Entry 5K5H (X-ray diffraction, 3.11 A resolution); this record covers chains A and C of the 3 polymer chains in the assembly.

# Chain A
Protein: Transcriptional repressor CTCF
From: Homo sapiens
Reference sequence: P49711 (CTCF_HUMAN); residue numbers follow UniProt; this construct covers 348-464
Chain sequence (122 residues; row label = number of the first residue in the row):
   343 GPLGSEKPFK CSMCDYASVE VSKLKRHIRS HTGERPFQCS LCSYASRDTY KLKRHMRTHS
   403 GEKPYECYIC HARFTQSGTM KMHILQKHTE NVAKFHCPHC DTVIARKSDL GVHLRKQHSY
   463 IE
Disordered / not traced: 343-349, 461-464
Differences from the reference sequence: expression tag (343-347)
Bound ions: Zn2+ site 1: Cys353, Cys356, His369, His373; Zn2+ site 2: Cys381, Cys384, His397, His401; Zn2+ site 3: Cys409, Cys412, His425, His430; Zn2+ site 4: Cys439, Cys442, His455, His460
From the paper describing this entry:
  - binding site for the 13-nt DNA strand: Lys393
  - disease-associated variants - K365T (20-fold): decreased binding to DNA
  - specificity-determining residues: Glu362, Asp451 (proposed by the authors, not directly observed)

# Chain C
Molecule: 13-nt DNA strand
Sequence (13 nucleotides; row label = number of the first residue in the row):
     3 CGCCCCCTGC TGG

# How chain A and chain C interact
Residue-residue contacts - 16 pairs, chain A then chain C:
  Glu362(A) - DC3(C)  base contact
  Arg368(A) - DC6(C)  base contact
  Tyr392(A) - DC6(C)  base contact
  Tyr392(A) - DC7(C)  base contact
  Lys395(A) - DC6(C)  salt bridge to the phosphate
  Tyr407(A) - DC7(C)  hydrogen bond to the phosphate
  Ser419(A) - DC7(C)  sugar contact
  Ser419(A) - DC8(C)  hydrogen bond to the phosphate
  Lys423(A) - DC8(C)  salt bridge to the phosphate
  Lys423(A) - DC9(C)  salt bridge to the phosphate
  Arg448(A) - DC12(C)  base contact
  Lys449(A) - DT10(C)  salt bridge to the phosphate
  Ser450(A) - DG11(C)  base contact
  Ser450(A) - DC12(C)  base contact
  Arg457(A) - DC12(C)  salt bridge to the phosphate
  Arg457(A) - DT13(C)  salt bridge to the phosphate
Other interface residues (no listed pair), chain A (16 interface residues in all): Ser364, Lys365, Thr391, Arg396, Val454
Other interface residues (no listed pair), chain C (11 interface residues in all): DG4, DC5

# Summary
16 residues of chain A and 11 residues of chain C are in contact; the contacts include 2 hydrogen bonds and 6
salt bridges. Among the polar pairs are Tyr407(A)-DC7(C), Ser419(A)-DC8(C) and Lys395(A)-DC6(C). The paper
reports a binding site for the 13-nt DNA strand at Lys393(A); K365T of chain A reduces binding to DNA.
Here chain A is Transcriptional repressor CTCF (Homo sapiens) and chain C is a 13-nt DNA strand. Entry 5K5H
(Homo sapiens CCCTC-binding factor (CTCF) ZnF4-7 and DNA complex structure) was determined by X-ray
diffraction, deposited together with 5K5I, 5K5J, 5K5L, 5KKQ, 5T00, 5T0U and 5UND.
